Entry 6DVC (X-ray diffraction, 3.30 A resolution); this record covers chains A and B of the 9 polymer chains in the assembly.

[Chain A (and B)]
Molecule: DNA-directed RNA polymerase subunit alpha
From: Mycobacterium tuberculosis (strain ATCC 25618 / H37Rv)
Notes: EC 2.7.7.6; chain B of this document is another copy of the same molecule, construct and numbering; everything in this record applies to it too
Reference sequence: P9WGZ1 (RPOA_MYCTU); residues 1-347 here = UniProt positions 1-347
Chain sequence (359 residues; row label = number of the first residue in the row; numbers below 1 keep their minus sign (Met-11 is residue -11)):
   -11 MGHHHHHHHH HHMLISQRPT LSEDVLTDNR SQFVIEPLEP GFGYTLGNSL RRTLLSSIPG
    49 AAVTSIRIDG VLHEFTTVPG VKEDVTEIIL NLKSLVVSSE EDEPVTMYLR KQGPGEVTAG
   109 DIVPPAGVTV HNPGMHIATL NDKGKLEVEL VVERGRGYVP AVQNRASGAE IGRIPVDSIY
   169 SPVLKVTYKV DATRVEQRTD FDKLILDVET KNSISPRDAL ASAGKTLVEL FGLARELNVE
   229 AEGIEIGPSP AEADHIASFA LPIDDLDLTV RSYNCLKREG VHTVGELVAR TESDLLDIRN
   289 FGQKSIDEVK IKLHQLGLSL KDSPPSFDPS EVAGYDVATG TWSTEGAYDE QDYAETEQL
Not modelled in the structure: -11 to 1, 227-347 (chain B: -11 to 0, 233-347)
Construct notes: initiating methionine (-11); expression tag (-10 to 0)

[Interface between chain A and chain B]
Pairs across the interface (67; chain A residue first):
  Leu2(A) - Arg142(B)
  Leu2(A) - Tyr168(B)
  Ser4(A) - Arg144(B)
  Arg6(A) - Glu217(B)  salt bridge
  Pro7(A) - Leu221(B)
  Leu9(A) - Leu221(B)
  Leu9(A) - Ala222(B)  hydrophobic
  Leu26(A) - Leu218(B)  hydrophobic
  Glu27(A) - Ser44(B)
  Glu27(A) - Arg144(B)  salt bridge
  Gly29(A) - Arg40(B)  hydrogen bond (backbone-side chain)
  Phe30(A) - Arg40(B)
  Phe30(A) - Thr41(B)
  Phe30(A) - Leu218(B)  hydrophobic
  Thr33(A) - Asn36(B)
  Thr33(A) - Ser37(B)
  Leu34(A) - Leu218(B)  hydrophobic
  Leu34(A) - Phe219(B)  hydrophobic
  Ser37(A) - Thr33(B)  hydrogen bond (side chain-backbone)
  Ser37(A) - Ser37(B)  hydrogen bond
  Leu38(A) - Phe219(B)  hydrophobic
  Arg40(A) - Gly29(B)  hydrogen bond (side chain-backbone)
  Arg40(A) - Tyr32(B)
  Arg40(A) - Thr33(B)
  Thr41(A) - Phe30(B)
  Ser45(A) - Phe30(B)
  Pro47(A) - Met1(B)  hydrophobic
  Pro47(A) - Ala229(B)
  Arg144(A) - Met1(B)
  Arg144(A) - Leu2(B)  hydrogen bond (side chain-backbone)
  Arg144(A) - Glu27(B)  salt bridge
  Glu184(A) - Val150(B)
  Glu184(A) - Gln151(B)
  Gln185(A) - Gln151(B)
  Asp188(A) - Gln151(B)  hydrogen bond
  Arg205(A) - Leu225(B)
  Asp206(A) - Asn226(B)  hydrogen bond
  Asp206(A) - Glu228(B)
  Leu208(A) - Ala222(B)
  Leu208(A) - Leu225(B)  hydrophobic
  Ala209(A) - Ala222(B)
  Ala209(A) - Asn226(B)
  Ser210(A) - Ala229(B)  hydrogen bond (side chain-backbone)
  Gly212(A) - Phe219(B)
  Gly212(A) - Arg223(B)
  Lys213(A) - Arg223(B)
  Lys213(A) - Glu228(B)  hydrogen bond (side chain-backbone)
  Thr214(A) - Glu230(B)
  Leu215(A) - Phe219(B)  hydrophobic
  Val216(A) - Val216(B)
  Val216(A) - Phe219(B)
  Val216(A) - Gly220(B)
  Val216(A) - Arg223(B)
  Glu217(A) - Ile232(B)
  Leu218(A) - Phe30(B)  hydrophobic
  Leu218(A) - Leu34(B)  hydrophobic
  Phe219(A) - Leu34(B)  hydrophobic
  Phe219(A) - Ser37(B)
  Phe219(A) - Leu215(B)  hydrophobic
  Phe219(A) - Val216(B)
  Phe219(A) - Phe219(B)  hydrophobic
  Gly220(A) - Val216(B)
  Leu221(A) - Pro7(B)  hydrophobic
  Leu221(A) - Leu9(B)
  Ala222(A) - Leu208(B)  hydrophobic
  Ala222(A) - Ala209(B)
  Leu225(A) - Ala209(B)  hydrophobic
Other interface residues (no listed pair), chain A (44 interface residues in all): Thr8, Phe21, Val183, Arg223, Glu224, Asn226
Other interface residues (no listed pair), chain B (48 interface residues in all): Ser4, Glu11, Leu26, Leu38, Ser45, Glu141, Gly143, Arg153, Gly212, Lys213, Val227

[Summary]
44 residues of chain A face 48 of chain B across their interface; the contacts include 9 hydrogen bonds and 3
salt bridges. Polar pairs include Arg6(A)-Glu217(B), Glu27(A)-Arg144(B) and Gly29(A)-Arg40(B).
Both chains are DNA-directed RNA polymerase subunit alpha (Mycobacterium tuberculosis (strain ATCC 25618 /
H37Rv)). Entry 6DVC (Crystal structure of Mycobacterium tuberculosis transcription initiation complex(ECF
sigma factor L) containing 5nt RNA with 6nt ...) was determined by X-ray diffraction (same publication as
6DV9, 6DVB, 6DVD and 6DVE).
